PDB entry 3ODH | X-ray diffraction, 2.30 A resolution | chains A and D of the 4 polymer chains in the assembly

Chain A:
Molecule: OkrAI endonuclease
Organism: Oceanobacter kriegii
Sequence (194 residues; numbered 1 to 194; the number before each row is that of its first residue):
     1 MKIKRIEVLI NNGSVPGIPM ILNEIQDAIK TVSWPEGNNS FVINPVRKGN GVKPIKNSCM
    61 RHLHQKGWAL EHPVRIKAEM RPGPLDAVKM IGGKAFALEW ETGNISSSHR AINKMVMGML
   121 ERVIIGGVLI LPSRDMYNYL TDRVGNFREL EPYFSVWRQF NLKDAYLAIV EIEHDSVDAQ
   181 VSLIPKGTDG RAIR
Metal / ion sites: Ca2+ site 1: Glu71, Asp86 (shared with DG4(D), DG5(D) of chain D); Ca2+ site 2: Asp86, Trp100 (shared with DG5(D) of chain D)
From the paper describing this entry:
  - binding site for the 12-nt DNA strand: Arg143, Gly190
  - binding site for the 12-nt DNA strand (chain D): Gly83 to Leu85, Asn104, Arg110, Asp142, Asp189, Arg191
  - catalytic residues: Glu71, Asp86, Glu99, Glu101
  - specificity-determining residues: Asn104

Chain D:
Molecule: 12-nt DNA strand
Sequence (12 nucleotides; numbered 1 to 12; the number before each row is that of its first residue):
     1 TATGGATCCA TA
Metal / ion sites: Ca2+ site 1: DG4, DG5 (shared with Glu71(A), Asp86(A) of chain A); Ca2+ site 2: DG5 (shared with Asp86(A), Trp100(A) of chain A)

Chain A / chain D interface:
Contacting residue pairs (36; chain A residue first):
  Gly51(A) with DT7(D), phosphate contact
  Val52(A) with DA6(D), phosphate contact; DT7(D), hydrogen bond to the phosphate
  Lys53(A) with DA6(D), phosphate contact
  Lys56(A) with DA6(D), salt bridge to the phosphate
  Gly83(A) with DT3(D), phosphate contact; DG4(D), hydrogen bond to the phosphate
  Asp86(A) with DG5(D), phosphate contact
  Glu101(A) with DG5(D), phosphate contact
  Thr102(A) with DA6(D), hydrogen bond to the phosphate
  Gly103(A) with DA6(D), phosphate contact
  Asn104(A) with DA6(D), base contact; DT7(D), hydrogen bond to the base; DC8(D), base contact
  Ser107(A) with DG5(D), phosphate contact
  Arg110(A) with DG4(D), salt bridge to the phosphate
  Lys114(A) with DG4(D), salt bridge to the phosphate
  Thr141(A) with DT7(D), phosphate contact
  Asp142(A) with DT7(D), base contact; DC8(D), hydrogen bond to the base; DC9(D), hydrogen bond to the base
  Arg143(A) with DC8(D), base contact; DC9(D), base contact
  Lys186(A) with DT7(D), phosphate contact; DC8(D), salt bridge to the phosphate
  Gly187(A) with DT7(D), hydrogen bond to the phosphate
  Asp189(A) with DG5(D), hydrogen bond to the base; DA6(D), base contact; DT7(D), sugar contact
  Gly190(A) with DA6(D), base contact; DT7(D), base contact
  Arg191(A) with DT7(D), hydrogen bond to the base; DC8(D), sugar contact; DC9(D), sugar contact
  Ala192(A) with DT7(D), phosphate contact; DC8(D), phosphate contact
Also at the interface, not in a pair above, chain A (27 interface residues in all): Pro82, Pro84, Trp100, Val144, Pro185

Summary:
Chain A and chain D form an interface of 27 and 7 residues respectively, with 9 hydrogen bonds and 4 salt
bridges. Among the polar pairs are Asn104(A)-DT7(D), Asp142(A)-DC8(D) and Asp142(A)-DC9(D). From the paper:
catalytic residues Glu71(A), Asp86(A) and Glu99(A) among others; a binding site for the 12-nt DNA strand
(chain D) at Gly83(A), Asn104(A) and Arg110(A) among others.
Chain A is OkrAI endonuclease (Oceanobacter kriegii) and chain D is a 12-nt DNA strand; the structure,
Structure of OkrAI/DNA complex, was determined by X-ray diffraction.
